7W8N - chains C and D of the 4 polymer chains in the assembly; structure by X-ray diffraction, 1.75 A resolution.

== Chain C ==
Molecule: Lipase
From: Erythrobacter longus
Reference sequence: A0A074MDU6 (A0A074MDU6_ERYLO); residues 1-314 here = UniProt positions 1-314
Amino-acid sequence (314 residues; each row starts with the number of its first residue):
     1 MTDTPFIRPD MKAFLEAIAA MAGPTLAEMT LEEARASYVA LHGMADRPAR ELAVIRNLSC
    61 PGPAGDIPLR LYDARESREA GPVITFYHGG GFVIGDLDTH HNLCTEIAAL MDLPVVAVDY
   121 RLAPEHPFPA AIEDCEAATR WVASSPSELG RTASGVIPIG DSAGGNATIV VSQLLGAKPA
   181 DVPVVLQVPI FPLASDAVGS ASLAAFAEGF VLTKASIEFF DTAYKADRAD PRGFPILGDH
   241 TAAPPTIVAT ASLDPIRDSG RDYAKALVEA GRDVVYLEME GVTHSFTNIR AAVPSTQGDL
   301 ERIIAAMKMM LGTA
Not modelled in the structure: 1-3, 313-314
Sequence notes: conflict Ala-204 (Glu in A0A074MDU6)
Ligand contacts:
  - hexanoic acid (6NA): Lys-308, Leu-311, Gly-312
  - acetonitrile (CCN), molecule 1: Thr-25, Ala-27, Glu-28, Ala-215
  - acetonitrile (CCN), molecule 2: Leu-58, Ser-59, Glu-148
  - acetonitrile (CCN), molecule 3: Glu-208, Gly-209, Thr-213
  - (4-nitrophenyl) hexanoate (D8F): Tyr-38, Leu-41, Gly-89, Gly-90, Gly-91, Ile-94, Ser-162, Ala-163, Leu-193, Val-211, Leu-212, Ile-217, Phe-220, His-284, Ser-285

== Chain D ==
Molecule: Lipase
From: Erythrobacter longus
Reference sequence: A0A074MDU6 (A0A074MDU6_ERYLO); residue numbers follow UniProt; this construct covers 1-314
Amino-acid sequence (314 residues; numbered 1 to 314; the number before each row is that of its first residue):
     1 MTDTPFIRPD MKAFLEAIAA MAGPTLAEMT LEEARASYVA LHGMADRPAR ELAVIRNLSC
    61 PGPAGDIPLR LYDARESREA GPVITFYHGG GFVIGDLDTH HNLCTEIAAL MDLPVVAVDY
   121 RLAPEHPFPA AIEDCEAATR WVASSPSELG RTASGVIPIG DSAGGNATIV VSQLLGAKPA
   181 DVPVVLQVPI FPLASDAVGS ASLEAFAEGF VLTKASIEFF DTAYKADRAD PRGFPILGDH
   241 TAAPPTIVAT ASLDPIRDSG RDYAKALVEA GRDVVYLEME GVTHSFTNIR AAVPSTQGDL
   301 ERIIAAMKMM LGTA
Not modelled in the structure: 1-3, 313-314
Ligand contacts:
  - hexanoic acid (6NA), molecule 1: Leu-26, Ala-27, Met-29, Thr-30, Leu-31, Ala-34, Pro-124, Phe-219, Ala-223
  - hexanoic acid (6NA), molecule 2: Ala-243, Pro-244, Pro-245, Thr-246, Arg-272, Asp-273
  - acetonitrile (CCN), molecule 1: Arg-75, Arg-78, Glu-79, Asp-112
  - acetonitrile (CCN), molecule 2: Glu-79, Ala-80, Gly-81, Pro-82
  - acetonitrile (CCN), molecule 3: Asp-98, His-101, Asn-102
  - acetonitrile (CCN), molecule 4: Leu-175, Gly-176, Pro-179, Pro-183
  - acetonitrile (CCN), molecule 5: Asp-258, Arg-261, Asp-262
  - (4-nitrophenyl) hexanoate (D8F): Tyr-38, Leu-41, Gly-89, Gly-90, Gly-91, Ile-94, Ser-162, Ala-163, Leu-193, Val-211, Leu-212, Ile-217, Phe-220, Ile-256, His-284, Ser-285
  - P-nitrophenol (NPO): Ala-13, Phe-14, Ala-17, Met-44, Ala-292
From the paper describing this entry:
  - catalytic residues: Gly-90, Gly-91, Ser-162, Asp-254, His-284
  - mutagenesis - S162A, D254A, H284A: abolished catalytic activity
  - binding site for (4-nitrophenyl) hexanoate: Gly-90, Gly-91, Ser-162, His-284, Ser-285
  - mutagenesis - D161A, S285G, N288A: decreased catalytic activity
  - mutagenesis - A167L, F191Y, V211A, S216A: increased catalytic activity
  - mutagenesis - I256L: unchanged catalytic activity
  - mutagenesis - N166A: unchanged catalytic activity on neutral condition
  - mutagenesis - N166A: decreased catalytic activity on alkaline condition

== Interface between chain C and chain D ==
Residue-residue contacts (36; chain C residue first):
  Arg-261(C) / Val-268(D)
  Arg-261(C) / Glu-269(D)  hydrogen bond (side chain-backbone)
  Arg-261(C) / Gly-271(D)
  Lys-265(C) / Lys-265(D)
  Lys-265(C) / Val-268(D)
  Lys-265(C) / Glu-269(D)  salt bridge
  Val-268(C) / Arg-261(D)
  Val-268(C) / Ala-264(D)  hydrophobic
  Val-268(C) / Lys-265(D)
  Val-268(C) / Tyr-276(D)  hydrophobic
  Glu-269(C) / Arg-261(D)  hydrogen bond (backbone-side chain)
  Glu-269(C) / Lys-265(D)  salt bridge
  Gly-271(C) / Arg-261(D)
  Gly-271(C) / Glu-278(D)
  Gly-271(C) / Glu-280(D)
  Arg-272(C) / Tyr-276(D)
  Asp-273(C) / Tyr-276(D)
  Asp-273(C) / Leu-277(D)
  Asp-273(C) / Glu-278(D)  hydrogen bond (side chain-backbone)
  Asp-273(C) / Arg-302(D)  salt bridge
  Val-274(C) / Val-274(D)
  Val-274(C) / Val-275(D)
  Val-274(C) / Tyr-276(D)  hydrogen bond (backbone-backbone)
  Val-275(C) / Val-274(D)
  Tyr-276(C) / Val-268(D)  hydrophobic
  Tyr-276(C) / Arg-272(D)
  Tyr-276(C) / Asp-273(D)
  Tyr-276(C) / Val-274(D)  hydrogen bond (backbone-backbone)
  Leu-277(C) / Asp-273(D)
  Glu-278(C) / Gly-271(D)
  Glu-278(C) / Asp-273(D)  hydrogen bond (backbone-side chain)
  Glu-280(C) / Gly-271(D)
  Arg-302(C) / Asp-273(D)  salt bridge
  Ala-305(C) / Met-309(D)
  Met-309(C) / Ala-305(D)
  Met-309(C) / Met-309(D)  hydrophobic
Also at the interface, not in a pair above, chain C (19 interface residues in all): Ala-264, Ala-270, Ala-306
Also at the interface, not in a pair above, chain D (19 interface residues in all): Ala-270, Ala-306

== Overview ==
The chain C/chain D interface involves 19 residues from each chain, with 6 hydrogen bonds and 4 salt bridges.
Polar contacts include Lys-265(C)/Glu-269(D), Glu-269(C)/Lys-265(D) and Asp-273(C)/Arg-302(D). The paper
reports catalytic residues Gly-90(D), Gly-91(D) and Ser-162(D) among others; A167L, F191Y and V211A of chain
D, among others, increase catalytic activity; 12 substitutions were tested in all.
Chain C is Lipase and chain D is Lipase, both from Erythrobacter longus; the structure, Microbial
Hormone-sensitive lipase E53 wild type, was determined by X-ray diffraction (same publication as 7CI0 and
7CIH).
